1EKF - chains A and B; structure by X-ray diffraction, 1.95 A resolution.

# Chain A (and B)
Molecule: Branched chain amino acid aminotransferase (mitochondrial)
Organism: Homo sapiens
Notes: EC 2.6.1.42; chain B of this document is another copy of the same molecule, construct and numbering; everything in this record applies to it too
Reference sequence: O15382 (BCAT2_HUMAN); residues 1-365 here correspond to UniProt positions 28-392 (UniProt number = residue number + 27)
Amino-acid sequence (365 residues; row label = number of the first residue in the row):
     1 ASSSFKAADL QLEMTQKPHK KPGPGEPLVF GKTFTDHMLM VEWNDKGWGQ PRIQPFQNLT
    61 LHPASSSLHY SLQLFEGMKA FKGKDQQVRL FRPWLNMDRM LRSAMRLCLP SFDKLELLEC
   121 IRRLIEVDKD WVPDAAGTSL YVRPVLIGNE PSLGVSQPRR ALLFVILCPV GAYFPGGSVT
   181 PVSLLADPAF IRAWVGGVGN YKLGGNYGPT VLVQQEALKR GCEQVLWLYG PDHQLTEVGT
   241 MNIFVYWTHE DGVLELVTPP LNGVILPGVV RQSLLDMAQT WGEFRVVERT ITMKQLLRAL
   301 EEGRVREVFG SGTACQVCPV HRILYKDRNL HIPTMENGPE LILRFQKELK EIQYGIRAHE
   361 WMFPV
Covalent attachments: pyridoxal phosphate (PLP) linked to K202
Small-molecule neighbours: pyridoxal phosphate (PLP): R99, R192, Y207, E237, G239, T240, M241, N242, L266, G268, V269, V270, R271, S311, G312, T313
Swiss-Prot annotation at these positions:
  - binding site (substrate): Y141
  - modified residue: K202 (N6-(pyridoxal phosphate)lysine), K294 (N6-acetyllysine)

# Chain A / chain B interface
Contacting residue pairs (113; chain A residue first):
  G31(A) - S152(B)
  G31(A) - L153(B)  hydrogen bond (backbone-backbone)
  K32(A) - S152(B)  hydrogen bond
  F34(A) - H62(B)
  F34(A) - A64(B)  hydrophobic
  F34(A) - P151(B)
  F56(A) - H62(B)
  F56(A) - P63(B)
  Q57(A) - P63(B)
  N58(A) - T60(B)
  N58(A) - L61(B)
  N58(A) - H62(B)
  L59(A) - L59(B)
  L59(A) - T60(B)
  L59(A) - L61(B)  hydrogen bond (backbone-backbone)
  L59(A) - P63(B)  hydrophobic
  L59(A) - L68(B)  hydrophobic
  T60(A) - N58(B)
  T60(A) - L59(B)
  L61(A) - N58(B)
  L61(A) - L59(B)  hydrogen bond (backbone-backbone)
  H62(A) - F34(B)
  H62(A) - F56(B)
  H62(A) - N58(B)  hydrogen bond (backbone-side chain)
  P63(A) - M38(B)  hydrophobic
  P63(A) - F56(B)
  P63(A) - Q57(B)
  P63(A) - N58(B)
  P63(A) - L59(B)  hydrophobic
  P63(A) - F164(B)
  P63(A) - I166(B)  hydrophobic
  A64(A) - F34(B)  hydrophobic
  A64(A) - I166(B)  hydrophobic
  S67(A) - L68(B)
  S67(A) - Q73(B)
  L68(A) - L59(B)  hydrophobic
  L68(A) - L61(B)  hydrophobic
  L68(A) - S67(B)
  L68(A) - L68(B)  hydrophobic
  L68(A) - Q73(B)  hydrogen bond (backbone-side chain)
  H69(A) - Q73(B)
  H69(A) - F75(B)
  H69(A) - R143(B)  hydrogen bond
  H69(A) - V145(B)
  H69(A) - G204(B)
  Y70(A) - Q73(B)
  Y70(A) - F75(B)  hydrophobic
  Y70(A) - R143(B)  hydrogen bond
  Y70(A) - G204(B)
  Y70(A) - Y207(B)  hydrophobic
  Y70(A) - G208(B)  hydrogen bond (backbone-backbone)
  S71(A) - S71(B)  hydrogen bond
  S71(A) - Q73(B)
  S71(A) - G204(B)
  S71(A) - G205(B)
  Q73(A) - S67(B)
  Q73(A) - L68(B)  hydrogen bond (side chain-backbone)
  Q73(A) - H69(B)
  Q73(A) - Y70(B)
  Q73(A) - S71(B)
  Q73(A) - Q73(B)
  F75(A) - H69(B)
  F75(A) - Y70(B)  hydrophobic
  R106(A) - P209(B)  hydrogen bond (side chain-backbone)
  R106(A) - L212(B)
  L107(A) - G208(B)
  C108(A) - V211(B)  hydrophobic
  C108(A) - L212(B)  hydrophobic
  C108(A) - Q215(B)
  R143(A) - H69(B)  hydrogen bond
  R143(A) - Y70(B)  hydrogen bond
  R143(A) - L153(B)
  V145(A) - H69(B)
  P151(A) - F34(B)
  S152(A) - G31(B)
  S152(A) - K32(B)  hydrogen bond
  L153(A) - F30(B)
  L153(A) - G31(B)  hydrogen bond (backbone-backbone)
  L153(A) - F34(B)  hydrophobic
  L153(A) - R143(B)
  L153(A) - C168(B)  hydrophobic
  S156(A) - V211(B)
  Q157(A) - V211(B)
  Q157(A) - Q215(B)
  F164(A) - P63(B)
  I166(A) - P63(B)  hydrophobic
  C168(A) - L153(B)  hydrophobic
  I191(A) - G196(B)
  I191(A) - G197(B)
  W194(A) - I191(B)
  W194(A) - R192(B)
  W194(A) - W194(B)  hydrophobic
  V195(A) - I191(B)
  V195(A) - W194(B)
  G196(A) - F190(B)
  V198(A) - P209(B)  hydrophobic
  G204(A) - H69(B)
  G204(A) - Y70(B)
  G204(A) - S71(B)
  G205(A) - S71(B)
  Y207(A) - Y70(B)  hydrophobic
  G208(A) - Y70(B)  hydrogen bond (backbone-backbone)
  G208(A) - L107(B)
  P209(A) - R106(B)  hydrogen bond (backbone-side chain)
  T210(A) - V155(B)
  V211(A) - C108(B)  hydrophobic
  V211(A) - S156(B)
  V211(A) - Q157(B)
  L212(A) - R106(B)
  L212(A) - C108(B)  hydrophobic
  Q215(A) - C108(B)
  Q215(A) - Q157(B)
  Y229(A) - W194(B)
Other interface residues (no listed pair), chain A (57 interface residues in all): F30, M38, L72, M105, Y141, I147, G154, V155, A189, V213
Other interface residues (no listed pair), chain B (59 interface residues in all): L72, M105, Y141, I147, A189, A193, V195, V198, T210, V213

# Overview
57 residues of chain A face 59 of chain B across their interface, with 18 hydrogen bonds. Polar contacts
include K32(A)-S152(B), H62(A)-N58(B) and L68(A)-Q73(B). Pyridoxal phosphate is covalently linked to K202(A).
Curated annotation (UniProt) lists substrate-binding residue Y141(A) on chain A.
Chain A and chain B are both Branched chain amino acid aminotransferase (mitochondrial) (Homo sapiens); the
structure, Crystallographic structure of human branched chain amino acid aminotransferase (mitochondrial)
complexed with pyridoxal-5'-phosphate at 1.95 angstroms ..., was determined by X-ray diffraction together with
1EKP and 1EKV from the same study.
